PDB entry 1KJR | X-ray diffraction, 1.55 A resolution | chain A

[Chain A]
Name: Galectin-3
Organism: Homo sapiens
Notes: fragment: c-terminal domain, carbohydrate recognition domain (crd)
UniProt: P17931 (LEG3_HUMAN); residues 105-250 here correspond to UniProt positions 104-249 (UniProt number = residue number - 1)
Chain sequence (146 residues; numbered 105 to 250; the number before each row is that of its first residue):
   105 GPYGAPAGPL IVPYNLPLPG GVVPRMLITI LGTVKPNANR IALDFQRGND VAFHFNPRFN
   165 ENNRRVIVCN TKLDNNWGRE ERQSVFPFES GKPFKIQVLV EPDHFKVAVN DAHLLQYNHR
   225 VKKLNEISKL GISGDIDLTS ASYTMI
Not modelled in the structure: 105-112
Ligand contacts: 2,3,5,6-tetrafluoro-4-methoxy-benzamide / beta-D-galactopyranose / N-acetylglucosamine: Arg144, Ile145, Ala146, His158, Asn160, Arg162, Glu165, Val172, Asn174, Trp181, Glu184, Arg186, Ser237, Gly238

[Overview]
Chain A binds 2,3,5,6-tetrafluoro-4-methoxy-benzamide / beta-D-galactopyranose / N-acetylglucosamine.
Chain A is Galectin-3 (Homo sapiens); the structure, Crystal Structure of the human galectin-3 CRD in complex
with a 3'-derivative of N-Acetyllactosamine, was determined by X-ray diffraction together with 1KJL from the
same study.
